6HWA - chains J and X of the 28 polymer chains in the assembly; structure by X-ray diffraction, 2.80 A resolution.

# Chain J (and X)
Name: Proteasome subunit beta type-4
Source organism: Saccharomyces cerevisiae S288c
Notes: EC 3.4.25.1; chain X of this document is another copy of the same molecule, construct and numbering; everything in this record applies to it too
UniProt: P22141 (PSB4_YEAST); residues 1-198 here = UniProt positions 1-198
Amino-acid sequence (198 residues; numbered 1 to 198; the number before each row is that of its first residue):
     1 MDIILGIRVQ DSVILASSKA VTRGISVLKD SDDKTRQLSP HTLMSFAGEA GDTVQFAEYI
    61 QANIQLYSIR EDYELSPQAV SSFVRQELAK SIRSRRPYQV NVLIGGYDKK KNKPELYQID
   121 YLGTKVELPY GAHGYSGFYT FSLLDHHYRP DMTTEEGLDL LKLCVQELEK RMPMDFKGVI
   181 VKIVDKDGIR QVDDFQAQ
Not modelled in the structure: 196-198
UniProt features mapped onto this chain:
  - modified residue: M1 (N-acetylmethionine), S76 (Phosphoserine)

# Interface between chain J and chain X
Residue-residue contacts (40):
  T22(J) - P173(X)
  G24(J) - P173(X)
  I25(J) - Y135(X)  hydrophobic
  I25(J) - F138(X)  hydrophobic
  I25(J) - Y139(X)  hydrogen bond (backbone-side chain)
  I25(J) - R171(X)
  I25(J) - P173(X)  hydrophobic
  S26(J) - Y139(X)  hydrogen bond
  S26(J) - R171(X)
  V27(J) - K170(X)
  V27(J) - R171(X)  hydrogen bond (backbone-side chain)
  V27(J) - M172(X)
  L28(J) - R171(X)
  D30(J) - K170(X)  salt bridge
  Y135(J) - I25(X)  hydrophobic
  Y139(J) - I25(X)  hydrogen bond (side chain-backbone)
  Y139(J) - S26(X)  hydrogen bond
  E169(J) - D175(X)
  E169(J) - K177(X)  hydrogen bond (backbone-side chain)
  K170(J) - V27(X)
  K170(J) - K177(X)  hydrogen bond (backbone-side chain)
  R171(J) - I25(X)
  R171(J) - S26(X)
  R171(J) - V27(X)  hydrogen bond (side chain-backbone)
  R171(J) - L28(X)
  M172(J) - V27(X)
  P173(J) - T22(X)
  P173(J) - G24(X)
  P173(J) - I25(X)  hydrophobic
  P173(J) - M174(X)
  P173(J) - D175(X)  hydrogen bond (backbone-backbone)
  M174(J) - P173(X)
  M174(J) - M174(X)  hydrophobic
  M174(J) - D175(X)
  D175(J) - E169(X)
  D175(J) - P173(X)  hydrogen bond (backbone-backbone)
  D175(J) - M174(X)
  D175(J) - D175(X)
  K177(J) - E169(X)  hydrogen bond (side chain-backbone)
  K177(J) - K170(X)  hydrogen bond (side chain-backbone)
Also at the interface, not in a pair above, chain J (18 interface residues in all): F138
Also at the interface, not in a pair above, chain X (18 interface residues in all): D30

# In short
Chain J and chain X each contribute 18 residues to their interface; the contacts include 12 hydrogen bonds and
1 salt bridge. Among the polar pairs are D30(J)-K170(X), I25(J)-Y139(X) and S26(J)-Y139(X).
Chain J and chain X are both Proteasome subunit beta type-4 (Saccharomyces cerevisiae S288c); the structure,
Yeast 20S proteasome in complex with 43, was determined by X-ray diffraction (same publication as 6HTB, 6HTC,
6HTD, 6HTP, 6HTR, 6HUB and 30 further entries).
